5KNC - chains E and G of the 8 polymer chains in the assembly; structure by X-ray diffraction, 3.02 A resolution.

[Chain E]
Name: V-type sodium ATPase subunit B
From: Enterococcus hirae ATCC 9790
UniProt: Q08637 (NTPB_ENTHA); residue numbers follow UniProt; this construct covers 1-458
Amino-acid sequence (465 residues; each row starts with the number of its first residue; numbers below 1 keep their minus sign (Gly-6 is residue -6)):
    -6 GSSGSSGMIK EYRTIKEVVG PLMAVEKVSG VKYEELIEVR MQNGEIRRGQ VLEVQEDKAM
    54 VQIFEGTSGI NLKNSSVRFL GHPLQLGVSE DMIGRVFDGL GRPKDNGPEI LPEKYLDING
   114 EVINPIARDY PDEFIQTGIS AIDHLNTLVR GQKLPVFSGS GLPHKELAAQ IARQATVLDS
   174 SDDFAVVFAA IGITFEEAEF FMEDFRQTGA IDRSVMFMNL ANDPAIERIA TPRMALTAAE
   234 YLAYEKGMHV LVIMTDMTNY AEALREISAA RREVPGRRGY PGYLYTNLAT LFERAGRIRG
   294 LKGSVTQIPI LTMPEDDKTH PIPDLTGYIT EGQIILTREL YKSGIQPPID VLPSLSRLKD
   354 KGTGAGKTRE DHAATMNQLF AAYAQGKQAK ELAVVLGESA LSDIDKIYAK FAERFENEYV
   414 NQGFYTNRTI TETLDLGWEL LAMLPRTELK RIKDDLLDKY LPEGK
Not modelled in the structure: -6 to 2, 456-458
Sequence notes: expression tag (-6 to 0)
From the paper describing this entry:
  - binding site for the ligand ADP: Arg350

[Chain G]
Name: V-type sodium ATPase subunit D
From: Enterococcus hirae ATCC 9790
UniProt: P43435 (NTPD_ENTHA); residue numbers follow UniProt; this construct covers 1-210
Amino-acid sequence (217 residues; row label = number of the first residue in the row; numbers below 1 keep their minus sign (Gly-6 is residue -6)):
    -6 GSSGSSGMRL NVNPTRMELT RLKKQLTTAT RGHKLLKDKQ DELMRQFILL IRKNNELRQA
    54 IEKETQTAMK DFVLAKSTVE EAFIDELLAL PAENVSISVV EKNIMSVKVP LMNFQYDETL
   114 NETPLEYGYL HSNAELDRSI DGFTQLLPKL LKLAEVEKTC QLMAEEIEKT RRRVNALEYM
   174 TIPQLEETIY YIKMKLEENE RAEVTRLIKV KNMGTEE
Not modelled in the structure: -6 to 1, 111-120, 207-210
Sequence notes: expression tag (-6 to 0)

[Interface between chain E and chain G]
Residue-residue contacts (12):
  Arg265(E) - Ile201(G)
  Arg265(E) - Asn205(G)
  Val267(E) - Thr198(G)
  Gly269(E) - Arg194(G)
  Arg270(E) - Glu191(G)
  Arg271(E) - Tyr183(G)
  Arg271(E) - Met187(G)
  Arg271(E) - Glu191(G)  hydrogen bond (backbone-side chain)
  Arg271(E) - Arg194(G)
  Gly272(E) - Arg194(G)
  Glu308(E) - Tyr183(G)
  Asp310(E) - Tyr183(G)  hydrogen bond
Also at the interface, not in a pair above, chain E (9 interface residues in all): Pro268

[Summary]
9 residues of chain E face 7 of chain G across their interface; the contacts include 2 hydrogen bonds. Polar
pairs include Arg271(E)-Glu191(G) and Asp310(E)-Tyr183(G). The paper reports a binding site for the ligand ADP
at Arg350(E).
Here chain E is V-type sodium ATPase subunit B and chain G is V-type sodium ATPase subunit D, both from
Enterococcus hirae ATCC 9790. Entry 5KNC (Crystal structure of the 3 ADP-bound V1 complex) was determined by
X-ray diffraction, deposited together with 5KNB and 5KND.
